Entry 4BDQ (X-ray diffraction, 1.90 A resolution); this record covers chains A and B.

Chain A (and B):
Protein: Glutamate receptor, ionotropic kainate 2
From: Rattus norvegicus
Notes: fragment: ligand binding domain, residues 429-544, 667-806; chain B of this document is another copy of the same molecule, construct and numbering; everything in this record applies to it too
Reference sequence: P42260 (GRIK2_RAT); numbering as in UniProt; present here: 429-544, 667-806
Amino-acid sequence (261 residues; row label = number of the first residue in the row; note: 120 numbers in that range are skipped by the numbering (no residue carries them; nothing is unmodelled there)):
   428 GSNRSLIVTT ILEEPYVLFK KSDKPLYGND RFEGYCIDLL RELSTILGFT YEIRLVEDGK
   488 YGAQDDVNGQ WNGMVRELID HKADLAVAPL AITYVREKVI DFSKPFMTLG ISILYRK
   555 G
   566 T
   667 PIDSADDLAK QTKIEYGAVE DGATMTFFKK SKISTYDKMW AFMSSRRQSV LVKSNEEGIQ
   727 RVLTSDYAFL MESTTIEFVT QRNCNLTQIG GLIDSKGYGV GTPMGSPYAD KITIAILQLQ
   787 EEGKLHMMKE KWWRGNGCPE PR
Unresolved in the structure: 428-431, 801-803, 805-808 (chain B: 428-431, 800-803, 805-808)
Disulfide bonds: C750-C804
Differences from the reference sequence: expression tag (428, 807-808); linker (555, 566); engineered mutation A775 (Arg in P42260)
Bound ions: Na+: E524, I527, D528
Residues lining bound ligands: glutamic acid (GLU): Y488, P516, L517, A518, R523, V685, G688, A689, T690, M737, E738, Y764
From the paper describing this entry:
  - binding site for glutamic acid: E738

How chain A and chain B interact:
Pairs across the interface - 34 pairs, chain A then chain B:
  I519(A) with K531(B); L783(B)
  T520(A) with L783(B); E787(B)
  Y521(A) with I780(B); L783(B), hydrophobic; Q784(B); E787(B), hydrogen bond (backbone-side chain)
  E524(A) with K531(B), salt bridge; T779(B); I780(B); L783(B)
  F529(A) with K531(B), hydrogen bond (backbone-side chain)
  S530(A) with K531(B)
  K531(A) with I519(B); E524(B), salt bridge; F529(B), hydrogen bond (side chain-backbone); S530(B)
  P532(A) with P532(B)
  T535(A) with T535(B)
  F693(A) with E787(B)
  D760(A) with Q786(B)
  S761(A) with Q786(B), hydrogen bond (backbone-side chain)
  T779(A) with E524(B)
  I780(A) with Y521(B); E524(B)
  L783(A) with T520(B); Y521(B), hydrophobic; E524(B)
  Q784(A) with Y521(B)
  Q786(A) with D760(B); S761(B), hydrogen bond (side chain-backbone)
  E787(A) with T520(B); Y521(B), hydrogen bond (side chain-backbone)
Other interface residues (no listed pair), chain A (19 interface residues in all): I699
Other interface residues (no listed pair), chain B (20 interface residues in all): K525, F693, E788

Summary:
19 residues of chain A face 20 of chain B across their interface; the contacts include 6 hydrogen bonds and 2
salt bridges. Polar pairs include E524(A)-K531(B), Y521(A)-E787(B) and F529(A)-K531(B). Ligands of chain A:
glutamic acid. E524(A), I527(A) and D528(A) form the Na+ site. From the paper: a binding site for glutamic
acid at E738(A).
Chain A and chain B are both Glutamate receptor, ionotropic kainate 2 (Rattus norvegicus); the structure,
Crystal structure of the GluK2 R775A LBD dimer in complex with glutamate, was determined by X-ray diffraction
together with 4BDL, 4BDM, 4BDN, 4BDO and 4BDR from the same study.
